2W5K - chain A; structure by X-ray diffraction, 1.70 A resolution.

[Chain A]
Name: Ribonuclease pancreatic
From: Bos taurus
Notes: EC 3.1.27.5
Reference sequence: P61823 (RNAS1_BOVIN); residues 1-124 here correspond to UniProt positions 27-150 (UniProt number = residue number + 26)
Chain sequence (124 residues; numbered 1 to 124; the number before each row is that of its first residue):
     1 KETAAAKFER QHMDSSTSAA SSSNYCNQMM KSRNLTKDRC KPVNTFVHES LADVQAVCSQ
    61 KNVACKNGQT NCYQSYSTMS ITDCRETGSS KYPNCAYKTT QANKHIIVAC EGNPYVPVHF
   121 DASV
UniProt features mapped onto this chain:
  - active site: His12 (Proton acceptor), His119 (Proton donor)
  - binding site (substrate): Lys7, Arg10, Lys41 to Thr45, Lys66, Arg85
  - glycosylation: Lys1 (N-linked (Glc) (glycation) lysine), Lys7 (N-linked (Glc) (glycation) lysine), Asn34 (N-linked (GlcNAc...) asparagine), Lys37 (N-linked (Glc) (glycation) lysine), Lys41 (N-linked (Glc) (glycation) lysine)
Disulfide bonds: Cys26-Cys84, Cys40-Cys95, Cys58-Cys110, Cys65-Cys72
Ligand contacts: NADPH (NDP; NADPH dihydro-nicotinamide-adenine-dinucleotide phosphate): Gln11, His12, Arg39, Lys41, Asn67, Gln69, Val118, His119, Phe120, Asp121
Reported in the primary citation:
  - binding site for NADPH: Gln11, His12, Lys41, Gln69, Asn71, Val118, His119, Phe120, Asp121
  - conformationally variable residues (side-chain flip): His119

[In short]
Chain A binds NADPH. UniProt lists active-site residues His12 and His119 and 9 substrate-binding residues. The
paper reports a binding site for NADPH at Gln11, His12 and Lys41 among others; conformational variability at
His119.
Chain A is Ribonuclease pancreatic (Bos taurus); the structure, Rnase A-NADPH complex, was determined by X-ray
diffraction (same publication as 2W5G, 2W5I, 2W5L and 2W5M).
